PDB entry 6B44 | electron microscopy, 2.90 A resolution | chains F and N of the 12 polymer chains in the assembly

Chain F:
Molecule: CRISPR-associated protein Csy3
From: Pseudomonas aeruginosa (strain UCBPP-PA14)
UniProt: Q02MM1 (CSY3_PSEAB); numbering as in UniProt (aligned over 1-342)
Amino-acid sequence (344 residues; numbered -1 to 342; the number before each row is that of its first residue; numbers below 1 keep their minus sign (Met-1 is residue -1)):
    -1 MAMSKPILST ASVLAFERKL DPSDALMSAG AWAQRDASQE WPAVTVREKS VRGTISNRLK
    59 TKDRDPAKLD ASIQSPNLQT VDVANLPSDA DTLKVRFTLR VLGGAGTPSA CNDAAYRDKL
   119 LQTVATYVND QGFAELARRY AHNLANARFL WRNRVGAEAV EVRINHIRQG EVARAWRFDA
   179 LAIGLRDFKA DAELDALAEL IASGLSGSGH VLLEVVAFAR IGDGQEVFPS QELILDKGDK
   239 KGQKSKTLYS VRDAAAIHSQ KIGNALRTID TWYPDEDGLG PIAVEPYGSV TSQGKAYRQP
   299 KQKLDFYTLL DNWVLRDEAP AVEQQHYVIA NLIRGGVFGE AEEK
Unresolved in the structure: -1 to 4, 340-342
Differences from the reference sequence: initiating methionine (-1); expression tag (0)

Chain N:
Molecule: Target DNA strand
Sequence (49 nucleotides; each row starts with the number of its first residue):
     1 CAGGTAGACG CGGACATCAA GCCCGCCGTG AAGGTGATGA CTGCACAGA
Unresolved in the structure: 1-2, 44-49

How chain F and chain N interact:
Contacting residue pairs (22; chain F residue first):
  Ser10(F) - DC24(N)  sugar contact
  Ser10(F) - DG25(N)  sugar contact
  Val11(F) - DC24(N)  base contact
  Val11(F) - DG25(N)  sugar contact
  Asn55(F) - DA16(N)  hydrogen bond to the sugar
  Asn55(F) - DT17(N)  base contact
  Lys58(F) - DT17(N)  sugar contact
  Ser73(F) - DA14(N)  sugar contact
  Pro74(F) - DA14(N)  base contact
  Asn75(F) - DC15(N)  sugar contact
  Asn75(F) - DA16(N)  base contact
  Leu76(F) - DA14(N)  base contact
  Leu76(F) - DC15(N)  sugar contact
  Gln77(F) - DC15(N)  hydrogen bond to the phosphate
  Gln77(F) - DA16(N)  hydrogen bond to the phosphate
  Leu233(F) - DG21(N)  base contact
  Asp234(F) - DG21(N)  base contact
  Lys239(F) - DC15(N)  base contact
  Ser243(F) - DA16(N)  hydrogen bond to the base
  Val335(F) - DC23(N)  base contact
  Glu338(F) - DC24(N)  phosphate contact
  Glu338(F) - DG25(N)  phosphate contact
Interface residues without a listed pair, chain F (18 interface residues in all): Ile53, Val79, Asn110
Interface residues without a listed pair, chain N (9 interface residues in all): DC18

Overview:
18 residues of chain F face 9 of chain N across their interface; the contacts include 4 hydrogen bonds. Polar
contacts include Ser243(F)-DA16(N), Asn55(F)-DA16(N) and Gln77(F)-DC15(N).
Chain F is CRISPR-associated protein Csy3 (Pseudomonas aeruginosa (strain UCBPP-PA14)) and chain N is Target
DNA strand; the structure, Cryo-EM structure of Type I-F CRISPR crRNA-guided Csy surveillance complex with
bound target dsDNA, was determined by electron microscopy together with 6B45, 6B46, 6B47 and 6B48 from the
same study.
